5GQR - chains B and K of the 3 polymer chains in the assembly; structure by X-ray diffraction, 3.50 A resolution.

[Chain B]
Name: Leucine-rich repeat receptor-like protein kinase TDR
Organism: Arabidopsis thaliana
Notes: EC 2.7.11.1
UniProtKB: Q9FII5 (TDR_ARATH); residue numbers follow UniProt; this construct covers 32-629
Amino-acid sequence (598 residues; numbered 32 to 629; the number before each row is that of its first residue):
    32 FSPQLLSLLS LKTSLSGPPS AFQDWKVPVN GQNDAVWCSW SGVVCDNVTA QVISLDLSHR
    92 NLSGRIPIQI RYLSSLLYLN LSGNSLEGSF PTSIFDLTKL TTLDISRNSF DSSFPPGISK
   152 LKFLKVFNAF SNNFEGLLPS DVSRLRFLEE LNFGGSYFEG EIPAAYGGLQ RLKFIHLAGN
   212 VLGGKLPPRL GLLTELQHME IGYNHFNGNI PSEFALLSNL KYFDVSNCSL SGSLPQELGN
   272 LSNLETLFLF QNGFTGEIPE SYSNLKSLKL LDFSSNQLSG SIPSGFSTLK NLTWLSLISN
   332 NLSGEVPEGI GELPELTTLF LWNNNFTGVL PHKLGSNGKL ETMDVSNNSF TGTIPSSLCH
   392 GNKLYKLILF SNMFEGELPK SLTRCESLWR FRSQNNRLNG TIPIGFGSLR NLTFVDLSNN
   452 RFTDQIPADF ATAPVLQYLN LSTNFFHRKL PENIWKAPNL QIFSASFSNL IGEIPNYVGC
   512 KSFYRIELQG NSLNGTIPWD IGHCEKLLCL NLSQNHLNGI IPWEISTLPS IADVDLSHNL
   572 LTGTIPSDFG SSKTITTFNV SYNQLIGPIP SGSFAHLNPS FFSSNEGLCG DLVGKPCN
Not modelled in the structure: 60-64
Disulfides: C69-C76, C390-C416, C511-C535, C620-C628
Glycans and other covalent adducts: N-acetylglucosamine (NAG) linked to N111, N322
UniProt features mapped onto this chain:
  - region (CLE peptide binding): G186 to Y188, G233 to N235, D303 to N307, D375 to S377, R421 to R423
  - site (CLE peptide binding): G210, D255, W353
  - glycosylation (N-linked (GlcNAc...) asparagine): N78, N92, N111, N258, N271, N322, N332, N356, N378, N430, N442, N471, N525, N542, N590
  - mutagenesis: F161 (F161A: Reduced interaction with CLE41 peptide), S162 (S162A: Reduced interaction with CLE41 peptide), G186 (G186A: Reduced interaction with CLE41 peptide leading to desorganized vascular tissues), G210 (G210A: Reduced interaction with CLE41 peptide leading to desorganized vascular tissues), Y234 (Y234A: Reduced interaction with CLE41 peptide leading to desorganized vascular tissues), D255 (D255E: Reduced interaction with CLE41 peptide), F281 (F281A: Reduced interaction with CLE41 peptide), D303 (D303R: Reduced interaction with CLE41 peptide leading to a cambium-defective phenotype and adjacent phloem and xylem cells; when associated with A-305), S305 (S305A: Reduced interaction with CLE41 peptide leading to a cambium-defective phenotype and adjacent phloem and xylem cells; when associated with R-303), R421 (R421A: Slightly reduced interaction with CLE41 peptide. Impaired interaction with CLE41 peptide leading to a cambium-defective phenotype and adjacent phloem and xylem cells; when associated with A-423), R423 (R423A: Reduced interaction with CLE41 peptide. Impaired interaction with CLE41 peptide leading to a cambium-defective phenotype and adjacent phloem and xylem cells; when associated with A-421)

[Chain K]
Name: Somatic embryogenesis receptor kinase 2
Organism: Arabidopsis thaliana
Notes: EC 2.7.11.1
UniProtKB: Q9XIC7 (SERK2_ARATH); residues 27-211 here correspond to UniProt positions 30-214 (UniProt number = residue number + 3)
Amino-acid sequence (185 residues; numbered 27 to 211; the number before each row is that of its first residue):
    27 NMEGDALHSL RANLVDPNNV LQSWDPTLVN PCTWFHVTCN NENSVIRVDL GNADLSGQLV
    87 PQLGQLKNLQ YLELYSNNIT GPVPSDLGNL TNLVSLDLYL NSFTGPIPDS LGKLFKLRFL
   147 RLNNNSLTGP IPMSLTNIMT LQVLDLSNNR LSGSVPDNGS FSLFTPISFA NNLDLCGPVT
   207 SRPCP
Disulfides: C58-C65, C202-C210
Glycans and other covalent adducts: N-acetylglucosamine (NAG) linked to N150, N184
UniProt features mapped onto this chain:
  - region: T53 to V55 (CLE44 binding), T59 to N78 (Leucine-rich repeat receptor-like protein kinase binding), Y97 to S102 (Leucine-rich repeat receptor-like protein kinase binding), D123 to L126 (Leucine-rich repeat receptor-like protein kinase binding), F145 to R147 (Leucine-rich repeat receptor-like protein kinase binding), D171 to S194 (Leucine-rich repeat receptor-like protein kinase binding)
  - binding site (brassinolide): F61, H62
  - glycosylation (N-linked (GlcNAc...) asparagine): N104, N115, N150, N184

[Chain B / chain K interface]
Contacting residue pairs (19):
  R421(B) - L54(K)
  R421(B) - T59(K)  hydrogen bond
  F445(B) - T59(K)
  Q468(B) - F61(K)
  Q492(B) - F61(K)
  Q492(B) - H62(K)
  I493(B) - F61(K)  hydrophobic
  Y515(B) - F61(K)
  Y515(B) - H62(K)  hydrogen bond (side chain-backbone)
  R516(B) - R73(K)
  L539(B) - D75(K)
  S561(B) - N78(K)
  S561(B) - Y101(K)  hydrogen bond
  K584(B) - Y125(K)
  K584(B) - R147(K)
  T587(B) - F145(K)
  H607(B) - R144(K)  hydrogen bond (backbone-side chain)
  H607(B) - Q168(K)
  H607(B) - V169(K)
Other interface residues (no listed pair), chain B (15 interface residues in all): R423, Y469, T585
Other interface residues (no listed pair), chain K (17 interface residues in all): V63, T64, Y97

[Summary]
The interface between chain B and chain K involves 15 residues on one side and 17 on the other, with 4
hydrogen bonds. Among the polar pairs are R421(B)-T59(K), Y515(B)-H62(K) and S561(B)-Y101(K).
N-acetylglucosamine is covalently linked to N111(B) and N322(B).
Chain B is Leucine-rich repeat receptor-like protein kinase TDR and chain K is Somatic embryogenesis receptor
kinase 2, both from Arabidopsis thaliana; the structure, Crystal structure of PXY-CLE41-SERK2, was determined
by X-ray diffraction.
